Entry 4MD0 (X-ray diffraction, 2.19 A resolution); this record covers chains A and B of the 3 polymer chains in the assembly.

Chain A:
Protein: HLA class II histocompatibility antigen, DR alpha chain
Organism: Homo sapiens
Notes: fragment: Extracellular Domain
UniProt: P01903 (DRA_HUMAN); residues 1-181 here correspond to UniProt positions 26-206 (UniProt number = residue number + 25)
Amino-acid sequence (189 residues; each row starts with the number of its first residue):
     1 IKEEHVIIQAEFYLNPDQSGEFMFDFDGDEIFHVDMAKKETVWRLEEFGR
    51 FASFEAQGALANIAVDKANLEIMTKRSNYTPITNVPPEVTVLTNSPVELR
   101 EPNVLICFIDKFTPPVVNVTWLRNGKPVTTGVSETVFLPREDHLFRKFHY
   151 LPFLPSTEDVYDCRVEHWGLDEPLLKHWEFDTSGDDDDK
Disordered / not traced: 1-2, 182-189
Sequence notes: expression tag (182-189)
Swiss-Prot annotation at these positions:
  - region: Glu179 to Asp181 (Connecting peptide)
  - site: Gln9 (Self- and pathogen-derived peptide antigen), Gly49 (Self-peptide antigen), Phe51 (Self- and pathogen-derived peptide antigen), Ala52 (Self-peptide antigen), Ser53 (Self- and pathogen-derived peptide antigen), Glu55 (Pathogen-derived peptide antigen), Asn62 (Self- and pathogen-derived peptide antigen), Asn69 (Pathogen-derived peptide antigen), Arg76 (Self- and pathogen-derived peptide antigen)
  - glycosylation (N-linked (GlcNAc...) asparagine): Asn78, Asn118
Disulfide bonds: Cys107-Cys163
Covalent attachments: N-acetylglucosamine (NAG) linked to Asn78, Asn118

Chain B:
Protein: HLA class II histocompatibility antigen, DRB1-4 beta chain
Organism: Homo sapiens
Notes: fragment: Extracellular Domain
UniProt: P13760 (2B14_HUMAN); residues 1-190 here correspond to UniProt positions 30-219 (UniProt number = residue number + 29)
Amino-acid sequence (200 residues; row label = number of the first residue in the row; numbers below 1 keep their minus sign (Gly-1 is residue -1)):
    -1 GSGDTRPRFLEQVKHECHFFNGTERVRFLDRYFYHQEEYVRFDSDVGEYR
    49 AVTELGRPDAEYWNSQKDLLEQKRAAVDTYCRHNYGVGESFTVQRRVYPE
    99 VTVYPAKTQPLQHHNLLVCSVNGFYPGSIEVRWFRNGQEEKTGVVSTGLI
   149 QNGDWTFQTLVMLETVPRSGEVYTCQVEHPSLTSPLTVEWRATGGDDDDK
Disordered / not traced: -1 to 1, 191-198
Sequence notes: expression tag (-1 to 0, 191-198)
Disulfide bonds: Cys15-Cys79, Cys117-Cys173
Covalent attachments: N-acetylglucosamine (NAG) linked to Asn19

Interface between chain A and chain B:
Contacting residue pairs (123):
  Glu3(A) with His16(B), salt bridge; Phe17(B); Phe18(B)
  Glu4(A) with Phe17(B), hydrogen bond (backbone-backbone); Asn19(B); Gly20(B), hydrogen bond (side chain-backbone)
  His5(A) with Cys15(B); His16(B); Phe17(B), hydrogen bond (backbone-backbone); Val91(B)
  Val6(A) with Cys15(B); His16(B)
  Ile7(A) with His13(B); Glu14(B); Cys15(B), hydrogen bond (backbone-backbone); Phe17(B), hydrophobic
  Ile8(A) with Lys12(B); His13(B); Glu14(B)
  Gln9(A) with Val11(B); Lys12(B); His13(B), hydrogen bond (backbone-backbone); Tyr78(B), hydrogen bond
  Ala10(A) with Val11(B)
  Glu11(A) with Gln10(B); Val11(B), hydrogen bond (backbone-backbone); His13(B), salt bridge
  Phe12(A) with Leu8(B), hydrophobic; Glu9(B)
  Tyr13(A) with Phe7(B); Leu8(B); Glu9(B), hydrogen bond (backbone-backbone)
  Leu14(A) with Arg6(B); Phe7(B)
  Asn15(A) with Arg6(B); Phe7(B), hydrogen bond (backbone-backbone)
  Pro16(A) with Arg4(B); Pro5(B); Arg6(B)
  Asp17(A) with Arg6(B), salt bridge
  Phe24(A) with Tyr78(B); Asn82(B)
  Phe26(A) with Thr90(B); Val91(B); Tyr123(B); Trp153(B), hydrophobic
  Asp27(A) with Gln149(B)
  Gly28(A) with Gln149(B), hydrogen bond (backbone-side chain)
  Asp29(A) with Tyr123(B); Gln149(B), hydrogen bond; Trp153(B), hydrogen bond (side chain-backbone)
  Glu30(A) with Trp153(B), hydrogen bond (backbone-side chain)
  Arg44(A) with Gly151(B), hydrogen bond (side chain-backbone); Asp152(B); Trp153(B)
  Leu45(A) with Arg93(B); Asp152(B)
  Phe48(A) with Phe89(B), hydrophobic; Trp153(B)
  Phe51(A) with Phe89(B), hydrophobic
  Ala52(A) with Val85(B), hydrophobic
  Asn62(A) with His13(B)
  Asp66(A) with Glu9(B); Val11(B)
  Asn69(A) with Glu9(B)
  Leu70(A) with Phe7(B); Leu8(B); Glu9(B); Tyr32(B), hydrophobic
  Met73(A) with Glu9(B); Tyr32(B), hydrophobic; Tyr37(B), hydrophobic; Leu53(B), hydrophobic; Asp57(B)
  Thr74(A) with Phe7(B); Tyr32(B)
  Arg76(A) with Leu53(B), hydrogen bond (side chain-backbone); Pro56(B); Asp57(B), salt bridge
  Ser77(A) with Tyr32(B), hydrogen bond
  Tyr79(A) with Phe7(B)
  Thr80(A) with Phe7(B); Tyr32(B), hydrogen bond (backbone-side chain); His33(B), hydrogen bond (backbone-side chain)
  Pro81(A) with Pro5(B), hydrophobic; Arg6(B); Phe7(B), hydrophobic; His33(B), hydrogen bond (backbone-side chain)
  Ile82(A) with Arg6(B), hydrogen bond (backbone-backbone); Leu8(B), hydrophobic; His33(B), hydrogen bond (backbone-side chain)
  Leu92(A) with Ile148(B), hydrophobic; Gln156(B)
  Thr93(A) with Gln156(B), hydrogen bond (backbone-side chain)
  Asn94(A) with Asn120(B), hydrogen bond (backbone-side chain); Asn150(B); Gln156(B)
  Ser95(A) with Glu98(B); Asn120(B)
  Pro96(A) with Ser118(B); Asn120(B)
  Ile106(A) with Asn150(B)
  Thr113(A) with Leu8(B)
  Pro139(A) with Lys12(B)
  Arg140(A) with Lys12(B), hydrogen bond (backbone-side chain)
  Asp142(A) with Gln34(B), hydrogen bond (backbone-side chain)
  His143(A) with Gln10(B), hydrogen bond (backbone-side chain); Lys12(B), hydrogen bond; Arg29(B); Phe31(B); Gln34(B)
  Leu144(A) with Gln34(B)
  Phe145(A) with Leu8(B), hydrophobic; Gln10(B)
  Arg146(A) with Gln149(B), hydrogen bond
  Phe148(A) with Gln149(B); Asn150(B); Gly151(B)
  Tyr150(A) with Asn150(B), hydrogen bond (side chain-backbone); Gly151(B); Asp152(B)
  Trp168(A) with Asp2(B); Arg6(B)
Interface residues without a listed pair, chain A (61 interface residues in all): Ile31, Glu47, Val85, Pro114, Pro115, Thr135
Interface residues without a listed pair, chain B (50 interface residues in all): Gly54, Tyr83, Thr100, Tyr102, Phe155

Summary:
The interface between chain A and chain B involves 61 residues on one side and 50 on the other; the contacts
include 29 hydrogen bonds and 4 salt bridges. Among the polar pairs are Glu3(A)-His16(B), Glu11(A)-His13(B)
and Asp17(A)-Arg6(B). Covalently linked N-acetylglucosamine: at Asn78(A) and Asn118(A).
Here chain A is HLA class II histocompatibility antigen, DR alpha chain and chain B is HLA class II
histocompatibility antigen, DRB1-4 beta chain, both from Homo sapiens. Entry 4MD0 (Immune Receptor) was
determined by X-ray diffraction, deposited together with 4MCY, 4MCZ, 4MD4, 4MD5, 4MDI and 4MDJ.
